Entry 8YW2 (electron microscopy, 3.70 A resolution); this record covers chains 1 and t of the 65 polymer chains in the assembly.

== Chain 1 ==
Molecule: capsid protein, partial
Source organism: Semliki Forest virus 4
UniProtKB: A0A0E3T652 (A0A0E3T652_SFV); residues 107-267 here = UniProt positions 107-267
Sequence (161 residues; row label = number of the first residue in the row):
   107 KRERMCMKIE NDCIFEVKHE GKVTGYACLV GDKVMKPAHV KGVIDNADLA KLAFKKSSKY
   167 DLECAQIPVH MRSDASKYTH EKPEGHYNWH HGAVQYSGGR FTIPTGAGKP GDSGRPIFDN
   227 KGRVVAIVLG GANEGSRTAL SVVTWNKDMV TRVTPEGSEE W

== Chain t ==
Molecule: Spike glycoprotein E2
Source organism: Semliki Forest virus 4
UniProtKB: A0A0E3T652 (A0A0E3T652_SFV); residues 5-422 here correspond to UniProt positions 338-755 (UniProt number = residue number + 333)
Sequence (418 residues; each row starts with the number of its first residue):
     5 HFNVYKATRP YIAYCADCGA GHSCHSPVAI EAVRSEATDG MLKIQFSAQI GIDKSDNHDY
    65 TKIRYADGHA IENAVRSSLK VATSGDCFVH GTMGHFILAK CPPGEFLQVS IQDTRNAVRA
   125 CRIQYHHDPQ PVGREKFTIR PHYGKEIPCT TYQQTTAKTV EEIDMHMPPD TPDRTLLSQQ
   185 SGNVKITVGG KKVKYNCTCG TGNVGTTNSD MTINTCLIEQ CHVSVTDHKK WQFNSPFVPR
   245 ADEPARKGKV HIPFPLDNIT CRVPMAREPT VIHGKREVTL HLHPDHPTLF SYRTLGEDPQ
   305 YHEEWVTAAV ERTIPVPVDG MEYHWGNNDP VRLWSQLTTE GKPHGWPHQI VQYYYGLYPA
   365 ATVSAVVGMS LLALISIFAS CYMLVAARSK CLTPYALTPG AAVPWTLGIL CCAPRAHA
Disulfide bonds: Cys-19/Cys-125, Cys-91/Cys-105, Cys-201/Cys-225, Cys-203/Cys-220
Glycans and other covalent adducts: glycan linked to Asn-200, Asn-262

== Interface between chain 1 and chain t ==
Residue-residue contacts (15; chain 1 residue first):
  Asp-138(1) with Pro-403(t)
  Lys-139(1) with Ala-400(t); Thr-402(t)
  Met-141(1) with Leu-401(t)
  Tyr-166(1) with Pro-398(t)
  Leu-168(1) with Leu-401(t), hydrophobic
  Cys-170(1) with Leu-401(t), hydrophobic
  Gln-172(1) with His-421(t), hydrogen bond
  Asp-254(1) with Thr-402(t), hydrogen bond (backbone-side chain)
  Met-255(1) with Pro-398(t), hydrophobic; Tyr-399(t), hydrophobic; Thr-402(t)
  Val-256(1) with Pro-398(t); Leu-401(t), hydrophobic; Thr-402(t)
Interface residues without a listed pair, chain 1 (15 interface residues in all): Lys-161, Lys-162, Ser-163, Tyr-184, Trp-251
Interface residues without a listed pair, chain t (8 interface residues in all): Thr-397

== Summary ==
Chain 1 and chain t form an interface of 15 and 8 residues respectively, with 2 hydrogen bonds. Polar pairs
include Gln-172(1)/His-421(t) and Asp-254(1)/Thr-402(t).
Chain 1 is capsid protein, partial and chain t is Spike glycoprotein E2, both from Semliki Forest virus 4; the
structure, Semliki Forest virus viron in complex with VLDLR, was determined by electron microscopy together
with 8YVY, 8YVZ and 8YW1 from the same study.
